Entry 8UG7 (electron microscopy, 2.95 A resolution); this record covers chains A and B.

# Chain A (and B)
Molecule: Proton channel OTOP2
From: Mus musculus
Notes: chain B of this document is another copy of the same molecule, construct and numbering; everything in this record applies to it too
Reference sequence: Q80SX5 (OTOP2_MOUSE); residue numbers follow UniProt; this construct covers 1-563
Amino-acid sequence (563 residues; row label = number of the first residue in the row):
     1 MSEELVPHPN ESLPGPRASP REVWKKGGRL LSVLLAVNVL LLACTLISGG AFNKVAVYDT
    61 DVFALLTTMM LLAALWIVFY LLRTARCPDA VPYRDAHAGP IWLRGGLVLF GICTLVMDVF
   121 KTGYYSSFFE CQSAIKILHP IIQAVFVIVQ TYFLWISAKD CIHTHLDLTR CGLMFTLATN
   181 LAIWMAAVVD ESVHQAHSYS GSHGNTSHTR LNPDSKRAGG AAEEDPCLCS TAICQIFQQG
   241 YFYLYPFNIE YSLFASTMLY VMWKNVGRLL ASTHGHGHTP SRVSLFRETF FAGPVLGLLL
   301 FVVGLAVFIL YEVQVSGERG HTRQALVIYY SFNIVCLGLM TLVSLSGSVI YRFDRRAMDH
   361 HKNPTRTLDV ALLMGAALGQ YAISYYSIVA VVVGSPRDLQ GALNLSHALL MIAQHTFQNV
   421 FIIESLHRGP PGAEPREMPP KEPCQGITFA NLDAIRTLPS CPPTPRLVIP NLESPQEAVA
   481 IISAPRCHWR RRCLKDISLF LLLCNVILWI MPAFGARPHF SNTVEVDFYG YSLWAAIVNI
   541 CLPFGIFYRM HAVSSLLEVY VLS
Unresolved in the structure: 1-26, 87-96, 158-163, 196-237, 270-287, 315-319, 355-360, 430-486
From the paper describing this entry:
  - conformationally variable residues (loop rearrangement, side-chain flip): P246, E250
  - contacts within the chain: Y245-E250 (hydrogen bond), E250-R517 (salt bridge)
  - mutagenesis - L30W, V370W, M374W: increased expression

# Chain A / chain B interface
Pairs across the interface (46):
  L30(A) with V370(B), hydrophobic
  L34(A) with V370(B), hydrophobic; M374(B), hydrophobic
  N38(A) with L378(B); Y381(B)
  L41(A) with L378(B); Y381(B), hydrophobic; A382(B)
  L42(A) with Y385(B), hydrophobic
  T45(A) with Y385(B); Y386(B)
  L46(A) with V389(B), hydrophobic
  S48(A) with Y386(B), hydrogen bond
  G49(A) with Y386(B); Y529(B)
  F52(A) with L533(B)
  N53(A) with F528(B)
  K54(A) with D527(B), hydrogen bond (side chain-backbone); F528(B), hydrogen bond (backbone-backbone); G530(B)
  V55(A) with F528(B), hydrophobic
  Y58(A) with V393(B); F528(B)
  V370(A) with L30(B), hydrophobic; L34(B), hydrophobic
  M374(A) with L34(B), hydrophobic
  L378(A) with N38(B); L41(B)
  Y381(A) with N38(B); L41(B), hydrophobic
  A382(A) with L41(B)
  Y385(A) with L42(B), hydrophobic; T45(B)
  Y386(A) with T45(B); S48(B), hydrogen bond; G49(B)
  V389(A) with L46(B), hydrophobic
  V393(A) with Y58(B)
  D527(A) with K54(B), hydrogen bond (backbone-side chain)
  F528(A) with N53(B); K54(B), hydrogen bond (backbone-backbone); V55(B), hydrophobic; Y58(B)
  Y529(A) with G49(B)
  G530(A) with K54(B)
  L533(A) with F52(B)
Other interface residues (no listed pair), chain A (32 interface residues in all): V37, C44, T367, A371
Other interface residues (no listed pair), chain B (32 interface residues in all): V37, C44, T367, A371

# In short
The chain A/chain B interface involves 32 residues from each chain, with 6 hydrogen bonds. Polar contacts
include S48(A)-Y386(B), K54(A)-D527(B) and K54(A)-F528(B). From the paper: L30W, V370W and M374W of chain A
increase expression; conformational variability at P246(A) and E250(A).
Chain A and chain B are both Proton channel OTOP2 (Mus musculus); the structure, Mus musculus Otopetrin 2
(mOTOP2) in pH 8.0, was determined by electron microscopy (same publication as 8UG4, 8UG5, 8UG6, 8UG8 and
8UGA).
